Entry 5GSU (X-ray diffraction, 3.10 A resolution); this record covers chains D and I of the 10 polymer chains in the assembly.

Chain D:
Name: Histone H2B type 1-A
Organism: Homo sapiens
UniProtKB: Q96A08 (H2B1A_HUMAN); residues -2 to 123 here correspond to UniProt positions 2-127 (UniProt number = residue number + 4)
Chain sequence (126 residues; each row starts with the number of its first residue; numbers below 1 keep their minus sign (Pro-2 is residue -2)):
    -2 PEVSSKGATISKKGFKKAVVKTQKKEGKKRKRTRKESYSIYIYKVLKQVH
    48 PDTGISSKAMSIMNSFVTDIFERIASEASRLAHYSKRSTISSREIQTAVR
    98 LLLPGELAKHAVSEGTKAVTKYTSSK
Unresolved in the structure: -2 to 26
Metal / ion sites: Mn2+ site 1: Val46 (shared with 1 residue of chain E)
Curated features (UniProtKB/Swiss-Prot):
  - modified residue: Pro-2 (N-acetylproline), Lys3 (N6-acetyllysine), Lys9 (N6-acetyllysine), Lys10 (N6-acetyllysine), Lys13 (N6-acetyllysine), Lys14 (N6-acetyllysine), Lys18 (N6-acetyllysine), Lys21 (N6-acetyllysine), Lys32 (N6-crotonyllysine), Ser34 (Phosphoserine), Lys41 (N6-lactoyllysine), Lys44 (N6-methyllysine), Lys55 (N6,N6-dimethyllysine), Arg77 (Dimethylated arginine), Ser82 (Phosphoserine), Lys83 (N6,N6,N6-trimethyllysine), Arg84 (Omega-N-methylarginine), Arg90 (Omega-N-methylarginine), Lys106 (N6-lactoyllysine), Thr113 (Phosphothreonine) and 2 more in UniProt
  - cross-link (Glycyl lysine isopeptide (Lys-Gly)): Lys3 (interchain with G-Cter in SUMO2), Lys18 (interchain with G-Cter in SUMO2), Lys32 (interchain with G-Cter in ubiquitin), Lys118 (interchain with G-Cter in ubiquitin)

Chain I:
Molecule: 146-nt DNA strand
Organism: Homo sapiens
Sequence (146 nucleotides; row label = number of the first residue in the row):
     1 ATCAATATCCACCTGCAGATTCTACCAAAAGTGTATTTGGAAACTGCTCC
    51 ATCAAAAGGCATGTTCAGCTGAATTCAGCTGAACATGCCTTTTGATGGAG
   101 CAGTTTCCAAATACACTTTTGGTAGAATCTGCAGGTGGATATTGAT
Metal / ion sites: Mn2+ site 1 near DG121 (its only coordinating residue here); Mn2+ site 2 near DA133 (its only coordinating residue here)

Chain D / chain I interface:
Residue-residue contacts - 19 pairs, chain D then chain I:
  Lys28(D) - DG103(I)  hydrogen bond to the phosphate
  Lys28(D) - DT104(I)  salt bridge to the phosphate
  Thr30(D) - DG103(I)  hydrogen bond to the phosphate
  Thr30(D) - DT104(I)  phosphate contact
  Arg31(D) - DA27(I)  hydrogen bond to the phosphate
  Arg31(D) - DA28(I)  salt bridge to the phosphate
  Tyr40(D) - DT20(I)  phosphate contact
  Gly51(D) - DT20(I)  phosphate contact
  Ile52(D) - DA19(I)  sugar contact
  Ile52(D) - DT20(I)  hydrogen bond to the phosphate
  Ser53(D) - DA19(I)  phosphate contact
  Ser54(D) - DA19(I)  hydrogen bond to the phosphate
  Lys83(D) - DG39(I)  phosphate contact
  Arg84(D) - DG39(I)  phosphate contact
  Arg84(D) - DG40(I)  salt bridge to the phosphate
  Ser85(D) - DT38(I)  phosphate contact
  Ser85(D) - DG39(I)  hydrogen bond to the phosphate
  Thr86(D) - DG39(I)  hydrogen bond to the phosphate
  Lys123(D) - DG31(I)  salt bridge to the phosphate
Also at the interface, not in a pair above, chain D (14 interface residues in all): Glu33
Also at the interface, not in a pair above, chain I (11 interface residues in all): DA29

Overview:
The interface between chain D and chain I involves 14 residues on one side and 11 on the other; the contacts
include 7 hydrogen bonds and 4 salt bridges. Among the polar pairs are Lys28(D)-DG103(I), Thr30(D)-DG103(I)
and Arg31(D)-DA27(I).
Chain D is Histone H2B type 1-A and chain I is a 146-nt DNA strand, both from Homo sapiens; the structure,
Crystal structure of nucleosome core particle consisting of human testis-specific histone variants, Th2A and
Th2B, was determined by X-ray diffraction, deposited together with 5GT0 and 5GT3.
